1V02 - chains A and B; structure by X-ray diffraction, 1.80 A resolution.

Chain A (and B):
Protein: Dhurrinase
From: Sorghum bicolor
Notes: EC 3.2.1.21; chain B of this document is another copy of the same molecule, construct and numbering; everything in this record applies to it too
UniProt: Q41290 (Q41290); residues -50 to 514 here correspond to UniProt positions 1-565 (UniProt number = residue number + 51)
Sequence (565 residues; row label = number of the first residue in the row; numbers below 1 keep their minus sign (Met-50 is residue -50)):
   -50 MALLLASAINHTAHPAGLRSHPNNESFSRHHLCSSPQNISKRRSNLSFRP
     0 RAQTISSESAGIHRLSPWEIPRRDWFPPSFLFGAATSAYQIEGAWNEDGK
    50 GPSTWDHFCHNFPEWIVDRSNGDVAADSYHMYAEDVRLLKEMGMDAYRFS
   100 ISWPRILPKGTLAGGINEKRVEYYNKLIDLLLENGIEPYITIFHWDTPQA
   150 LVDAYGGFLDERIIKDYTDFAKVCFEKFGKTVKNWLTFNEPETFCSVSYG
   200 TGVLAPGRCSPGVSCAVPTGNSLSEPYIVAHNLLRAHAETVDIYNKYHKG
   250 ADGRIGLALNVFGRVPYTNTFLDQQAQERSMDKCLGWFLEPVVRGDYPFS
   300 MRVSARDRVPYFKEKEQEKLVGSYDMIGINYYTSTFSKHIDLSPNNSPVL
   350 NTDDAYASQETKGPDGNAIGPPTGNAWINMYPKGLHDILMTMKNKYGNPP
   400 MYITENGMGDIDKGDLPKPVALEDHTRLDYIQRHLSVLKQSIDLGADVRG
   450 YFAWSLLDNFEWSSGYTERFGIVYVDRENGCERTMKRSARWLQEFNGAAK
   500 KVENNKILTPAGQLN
Unresolved in the structure: -50 to 12, 497-514
Disulfides: Cys208-Cys214
Differences from the reference sequence: conflict Arg119 (Gly170 in Q41290), Arg161 (Glu212 in Q41290), Ile162 (Asp213 in Q41290), Ile163 (Tyr214 in Q41290)

Chain A / chain B interface:
Contacting residue pairs - 31 pairs, chain A then chain B:
  Phe270(A) with Glu289(B); Lys394(B); Tyr395(B), hydrophobic
  Leu271(A) with Arg293(B)
  Gln274(A) with Lys394(B)
  Arg278(A) with Phe298(B)
  Glu289(A) with Phe270(B)
  Arg293(A) with Leu271(B); Asp340(B), salt bridge
  Phe298(A) with Arg278(B); Tyr355(B), hydrophobic
  Arg301(A) with Leu341(B)
  Val302(A) with Val302(B); Ser303(B); Arg305(B), hydrogen bond (backbone-side chain)
  Ser303(A) with Val302(B); Arg305(B), hydrogen bond (backbone-side chain)
  Arg305(A) with Val302(B), hydrogen bond (side chain-backbone); Ser303(B), hydrogen bond (side chain-backbone)
  Tyr310(A) with Leu341(B), hydrogen bond (side chain-backbone); Ser342(B); Pro343(B)
  Asp340(A) with Arg293(B), salt bridge
  Leu341(A) with Arg301(B); Tyr310(B), hydrogen bond (backbone-side chain)
  Ser342(A) with Tyr310(B), hydrogen bond (backbone-side chain)
  Pro343(A) with Tyr310(B)
  Tyr355(A) with Phe298(B), hydrophobic
  Lys394(A) with Phe270(B); Gln274(B)
  Tyr395(A) with Phe270(B), hydrophobic
Also at the interface, not in a pair above, chain A (21 interface residues in all): His338, Ile339
Also at the interface, not in a pair above, chain B (21 interface residues in all): His338, Ile339

Summary:
The chain A/chain B interface involves 21 residues from each chain; the contacts include 7 hydrogen bonds and
2 salt bridges. Polar contacts include Arg293(A)-Asp340(B), Val302(A)-Arg305(B) and Ser303(A)-Arg305(B).
Both chains are Dhurrinase (Sorghum bicolor). Entry 1V02 (Crystal structure of the Sorghum bicolor dhurrinase
1) was determined by X-ray diffraction, deposited together with 1V03 and 1V08.
